Entry 6F5V (X-ray diffraction, 1.70 A resolution); this record covers chains A and B.

# Chain A (and B)
Name: Bifunctional aspartate aminotransferase and glutamate/aspartate-prephenate aminotransferase
Organism: Arabidopsis thaliana
Notes: EC 2.6.1.1, 2.6.1.78, 2.6.1.79; chain B of this document is another copy of the same molecule, construct and numbering; everything in this record applies to it too
Reference sequence: Q9SIE1 (PAT_ARATH); residues -46 to 428 here correspond to UniProt positions 1-475 (UniProt number = residue number + 47)
Chain sequence (475 residues; row label = number of the first residue in the row; numbers below 1 keep their minus sign (Met-46 is residue -46)):
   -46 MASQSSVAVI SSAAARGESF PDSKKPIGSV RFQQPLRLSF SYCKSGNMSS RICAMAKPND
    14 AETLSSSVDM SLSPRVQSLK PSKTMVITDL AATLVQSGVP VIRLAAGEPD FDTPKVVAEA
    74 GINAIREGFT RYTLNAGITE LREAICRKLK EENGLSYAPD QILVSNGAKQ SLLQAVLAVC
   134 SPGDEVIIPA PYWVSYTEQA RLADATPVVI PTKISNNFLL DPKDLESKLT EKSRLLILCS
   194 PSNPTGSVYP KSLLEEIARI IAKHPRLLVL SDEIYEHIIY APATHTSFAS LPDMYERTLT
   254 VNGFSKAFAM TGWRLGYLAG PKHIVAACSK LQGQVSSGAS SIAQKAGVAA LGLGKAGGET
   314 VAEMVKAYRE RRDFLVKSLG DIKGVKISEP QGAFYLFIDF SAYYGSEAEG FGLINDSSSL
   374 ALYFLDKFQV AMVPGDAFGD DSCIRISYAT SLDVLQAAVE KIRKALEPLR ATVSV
Unresolved in the structure: -46 to 23, 425-428 (chain B: -46 to 20, 424-428)
Covalent attachments: pyridoxal phosphate (PLP) linked to Lys259
Bound ions: Na+ near Glu105 (its only coordinating residue here)
Ligand contacts: pyridoxal phosphate (PLP): Gly120, Ala121, Lys122, Leu125, Trp146, Tyr149, Cys192, Asn196, Asp225, Ile227, Tyr228, Ser258, Arg267, Tyr348
Swiss-Prot annotation at these positions:
  - binding site (L-aspartate): Gly60, Trp146, Asn196, Arg398
  - modified residue: Lys259 (N6-(pyridoxal phosphate)lysine)
What the authors report for this chain:
  - binding site for citric acid: Gly60, Lys122, Trp146, Asn196, Arg398
  - binding site for pyridoxal phosphate: Lys259

# How chain A and chain B interact
Residue-residue contacts (134):
  Ser24(A) - Val132(B)
  Ser24(A) - Arg187(B)  hydrogen bond (backbone-side chain)
  Ser24(A) - His276(B)
  Leu25(A) - Ala131(B)
  Leu25(A) - His276(B)
  Leu25(A) - Ala280(B)  hydrophobic
  Ser26(A) - Leu130(B)  hydrogen bond (side chain-backbone)
  Ser26(A) - Ala131(B)  hydrogen bond (backbone-backbone)
  Ser26(A) - Cys133(B)
  Ser26(A) - Ser134(B)
  Pro27(A) - Ser134(B)
  Arg28(A) - Arg28(B)
  Arg28(A) - Leu155(B)
  Arg28(A) - Ala156(B)
  Arg28(A) - Asp157(B)  salt bridge
  Val29(A) - Leu130(B)
  Val29(A) - Ala131(B)  hydrophobic
  Val29(A) - Ala280(B)
  Val29(A) - Lys283(B)  hydrogen bond (backbone-side chain)
  Val29(A) - Leu284(B)  hydrophobic
  Gln30(A) - Lys283(B)
  Leu32(A) - Lys283(B)  hydrogen bond (backbone-side chain)
  Leu32(A) - Leu284(B)  hydrophobic
  Gly60(A) - Tyr85(B)
  Glu61(A) - Arg84(B)
  Glu61(A) - Tyr85(B)  hydrogen bond (side chain-backbone)
  Asp63(A) - Arg84(B)  hydrogen bond (backbone-side chain)
  Phe64(A) - Arg84(B)  hydrogen bond (backbone-side chain)
  Asp65(A) - Arg84(B)  salt bridge
  Thr66(A) - Thr83(B)
  Ala71(A) - Ile78(B)  hydrophobic
  Glu72(A) - Arg79(B)  salt bridge
  Ile75(A) - Ile75(B)  hydrophobic
  Ile75(A) - Ile78(B)  hydrophobic
  Ile75(A) - Arg79(B)
  Ile78(A) - Ala71(B)  hydrophobic
  Ile78(A) - Gly74(B)
  Ile78(A) - Ile75(B)  hydrophobic
  Ile78(A) - Trp266(B)  hydrophobic
  Arg79(A) - Ile75(B)
  Thr83(A) - Thr66(B)
  Thr83(A) - Thr264(B)
  Thr83(A) - Gly265(B)  hydrogen bond (backbone-backbone)
  Thr83(A) - Trp266(B)
  Arg84(A) - Glu61(B)
  Arg84(A) - Asp63(B)  hydrogen bond (side chain-backbone)
  Arg84(A) - Phe64(B)  hydrogen bond (side chain-backbone)
  Arg84(A) - Asp65(B)  salt bridge
  Arg84(A) - Thr264(B)
  Arg84(A) - Gly265(B)
  Tyr85(A) - Gly60(B)
  Tyr85(A) - Glu61(B)  hydrogen bond (backbone-side chain)
  Tyr85(A) - Lys259(B)
  Tyr85(A) - Thr264(B)  hydrogen bond (backbone-side chain)
  Tyr85(A) - Gly265(B)
  Tyr85(A) - Arg267(B)
  Asn119(A) - Asn119(B)
  Lys122(A) - Gly286(B)  hydrogen bond (side chain-backbone)
  Lys122(A) - Gln287(B)
  Lys122(A) - Val288(B)
  Lys122(A) - Ser290(B)  hydrogen bond
  Gln123(A) - Val288(B)  hydrogen bond (backbone-backbone)
  Leu126(A) - Gln287(B)
  Leu126(A) - Val288(B)  hydrophobic
  Leu130(A) - Ser26(B)  hydrogen bond (backbone-side chain)
  Leu130(A) - Val29(B)
  Ala131(A) - Leu25(B)
  Ala131(A) - Ser26(B)  hydrogen bond (backbone-backbone)
  Ala131(A) - Val29(B)  hydrophobic
  Val132(A) - Ser24(B)
  Cys133(A) - Ser26(B)
  Ser134(A) - Leu25(B)
  Ser134(A) - Ser26(B)
  Ser134(A) - Pro27(B)
  Ser148(A) - Gly286(B)
  Ser148(A) - Gln287(B)  hydrogen bond
  Glu151(A) - Gln287(B)
  Gln152(A) - Gln287(B)  hydrogen bond (side chain-backbone)
  Leu155(A) - Arg28(B)  hydrogen bond (backbone-side chain)
  Leu155(A) - Leu284(B)  hydrophobic
  Leu155(A) - Gln287(B)
  Ala156(A) - Arg28(B)
  Asp157(A) - Arg28(B)  salt bridge
  Arg187(A) - Asp22(B)  hydrogen bond (side chain-backbone)
  Arg187(A) - Met23(B)
  Arg187(A) - Ser24(B)  hydrogen bond (side chain-backbone)
  Pro218(A) - Val21(B)
  Pro218(A) - Asp22(B)  hydrogen bond (backbone-backbone)
  Arg219(A) - Asp22(B)  salt bridge
  Glu249(A) - Met23(B)
  Lys259(A) - Tyr85(B)
  Thr264(A) - Thr83(B)
  Thr264(A) - Arg84(B)
  Thr264(A) - Tyr85(B)  hydrogen bond (side chain-backbone)
  Gly265(A) - Thr83(B)  hydrogen bond (backbone-backbone)
  Gly265(A) - Arg84(B)
  Gly265(A) - Ser293(B)  hydrogen bond (backbone-side chain)
  Gly265(A) - Ser294(B)  hydrogen bond (backbone-backbone)
  Trp266(A) - Ile78(B)  hydrophobic
  Trp266(A) - Thr83(B)
  Trp266(A) - Ile295(B)  hydrophobic
  Arg267(A) - Tyr85(B)
  Arg267(A) - Ser289(B)  hydrogen bond (side chain-backbone)
  Arg267(A) - Gly291(B)  hydrogen bond (side chain-backbone)
  Arg267(A) - Ser293(B)
  His276(A) - Met23(B)
  His276(A) - Leu25(B)
  Ile277(A) - Met23(B)  hydrophobic
  Ala280(A) - Leu25(B)  hydrophobic
  Ala280(A) - Val29(B)
  Lys283(A) - Val29(B)
  Lys283(A) - Leu32(B)
  Leu284(A) - Val29(B)  hydrophobic
  Leu284(A) - Leu155(B)  hydrophobic
  Gly286(A) - Lys122(B)  hydrogen bond (backbone-side chain)
  Gly286(A) - Ser148(B)
  Gln287(A) - Lys122(B)
  Gln287(A) - Leu126(B)
  Gln287(A) - Ser148(B)  hydrogen bond
  Gln287(A) - Glu151(B)
  Gln287(A) - Gln152(B)  hydrogen bond (backbone-side chain)
  Gln287(A) - Leu155(B)
  Val288(A) - Lys122(B)
  Val288(A) - Gln123(B)  hydrogen bond (backbone-backbone)
  Val288(A) - Leu126(B)  hydrophobic
  Val288(A) - Val288(B)  hydrophobic
  Ser289(A) - Lys122(B)
  Ser289(A) - Arg267(B)  hydrogen bond (backbone-side chain)
  Ser290(A) - Lys122(B)  hydrogen bond
  Gly291(A) - Arg267(B)  hydrogen bond (backbone-side chain)
  Ser293(A) - Gly265(B)  hydrogen bond (side chain-backbone)
  Ser293(A) - Arg267(B)
  Ser294(A) - Gly265(B)  hydrogen bond (backbone-backbone)
  Ile295(A) - Trp266(B)  hydrophobic
Interface residues without a listed pair, chain A (69 interface residues in all): Lys33, Pro34, Gly74, Pro135, Leu221, Ser258, Met263, Pro274, Ala292
Interface residues without a listed pair, chain B (64 interface residues in all): Pro135, Ser258, Ala262, Met263, Ile277, Ala292

# In short
69 residues of chain A face 64 of chain B across their interface, with 39 hydrogen bonds and 6 salt bridges.
Polar pairs include Arg28(A)-Asp157(B), Asp65(A)-Arg84(B) and Glu72(A)-Arg79(B). The paper reports a binding
site for citric acid at Gly60(A), Lys122(A) and Trp146(A) among others; a binding site for pyridoxal phosphate
at Lys259(A).
Both chains are Bifunctional aspartate aminotransferase and glutamate/aspartate-prephenate aminotransferase
(Arabidopsis thaliana). Entry 6F5V (Crystal structure of the prephenate aminotransferase from Arabidopsis
thaliana) was determined by X-ray diffraction (same publication as 6F35 and 6F77).
